Entry 8UOQ (electron microscopy, 3.80 A resolution); this record covers chains Q and P of the 30 polymer chains in the assembly.

# Chain Q
Molecule: Transcription initiation factor IIF subunit alpha
Source organism: Saccharomyces cerevisiae
UniProtKB: P41895 (T2FA_YEAST); numbering as in UniProt (aligned over 1-735)
Chain sequence (735 residues; numbered 1 to 735; the number before each row is that of its first residue):
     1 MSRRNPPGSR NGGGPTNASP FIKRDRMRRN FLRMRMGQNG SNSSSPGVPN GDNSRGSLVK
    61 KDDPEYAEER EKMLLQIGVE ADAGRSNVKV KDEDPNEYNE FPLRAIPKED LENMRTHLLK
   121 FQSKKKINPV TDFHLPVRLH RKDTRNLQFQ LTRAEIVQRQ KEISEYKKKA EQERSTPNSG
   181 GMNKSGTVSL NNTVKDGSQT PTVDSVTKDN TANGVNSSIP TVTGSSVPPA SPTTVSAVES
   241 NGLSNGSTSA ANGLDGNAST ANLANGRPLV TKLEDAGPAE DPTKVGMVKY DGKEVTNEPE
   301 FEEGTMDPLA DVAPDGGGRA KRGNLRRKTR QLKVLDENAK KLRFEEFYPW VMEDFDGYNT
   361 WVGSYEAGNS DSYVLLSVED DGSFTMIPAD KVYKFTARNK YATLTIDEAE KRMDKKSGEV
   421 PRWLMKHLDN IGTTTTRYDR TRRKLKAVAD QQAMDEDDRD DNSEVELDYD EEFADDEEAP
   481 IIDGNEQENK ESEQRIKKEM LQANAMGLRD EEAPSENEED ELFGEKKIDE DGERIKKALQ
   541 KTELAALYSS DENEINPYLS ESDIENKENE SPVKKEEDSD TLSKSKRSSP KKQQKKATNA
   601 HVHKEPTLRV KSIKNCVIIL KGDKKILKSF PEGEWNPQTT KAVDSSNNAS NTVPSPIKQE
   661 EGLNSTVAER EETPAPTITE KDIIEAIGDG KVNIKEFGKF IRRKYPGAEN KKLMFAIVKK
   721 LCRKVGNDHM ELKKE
Disordered / not traced: 1-15, 36-93, 165-324, 448-735
Curated features (UniProtKB/Swiss-Prot):
  - modified residue: Ser198 (Phosphoserine), Thr200 (Phosphothreonine), Ser515 (Phosphoserine), Ser560 (Phosphoserine), Ser562 (Phosphoserine), Ser571 (Phosphoserine), Ser655 (Phosphoserine)

# Chain P
Molecule: Transcription initiation factor IIF subunit beta
Source organism: Saccharomyces cerevisiae
UniProtKB: P41896 (T2FB_YEAST); residues 1-400 here = UniProt positions 1-400
Chain sequence (400 residues; numbered 1 to 400; the number before each row is that of its first residue):
     1 MSSGSAGAPA LSNNSTNSVA KEKSGNISGD EYLSQEEEVF DGNDIENNET KVYEESLDLD
    61 LERSNRQVWL VRLPMFLAEK WRDRNNLHGQ ELGKIRINKD GSKITLLLNE NDNDSIPHEY
   121 DLELTKKVVE NEYVFTEQNL KKYQQRKKEL EADPEKQRQA YLKKQEREEE LKKKQQQQKR
   181 RNNRKKFNHR VMTDRDGRDR YIPYVKTIPK KTAIVGTVCH ECQVMPSMND PNYHKIVEQR
   241 RNIVKLNNKE RITTLDETVG VTMSHTGMSM RSDNSNFLKV GREKAKSNIK SIRMPKKEIL
   301 DYLFKLFDEY DYWSLKGLKE RTRQPEAHLK ECLDKVATLV KKGPYAFKYT LRPEYKKLKE
   361 EERKATLGEL ADEQTGSAGD NAQGDAEADL EDEIEMEDVV
Disordered / not traced: 1-53, 143-197, 244-294, 339-400
Curated features (UniProtKB/Swiss-Prot):
  - modified residue (Phosphoserine): Ser28, Ser34, Ser56

# How chain Q and chain P interact
Residue-residue contacts (89; chain Q residue first):
  Asp94(Q) with Arg96(P), salt bridge
  Glu97(Q) with Ile97(P); Asn98(P); Lys99(P)
  Glu100(Q) with Lys94(P), salt bridge; Ile95(P)
  Pro102(Q) with Glu91(P); Gly93(P)
  Leu103(Q) with Gly89(P); Gln90(P); Glu91(P)
  Arg104(Q) with Gly89(P)
  Ala105(Q) with Leu87(P); Gly89(P)
  Ile106(Q) with Arg84(P); Leu87(P)
  Lys108(Q) with Arg84(P); His88(P)
  Leu111(Q) with Arg84(P)
  Asn113(Q) with Glu137(P); Asn139(P), hydrogen bond
  Met114(Q) with Glu137(P)
  Arg115(Q) with Thr136(P); Glu137(P), hydrogen bond (backbone-backbone)
  Thr116(Q) with Phe135(P); Thr136(P)
  His117(Q) with Val134(P); Phe135(P), hydrogen bond (backbone-backbone)
  Leu118(Q) with Glu132(P); Tyr133(P); Val134(P), hydrophobic
  Leu119(Q) with Asn131(P); Glu132(P); Tyr133(P), hydrogen bond (backbone-backbone)
  Lys120(Q) with Glu130(P), hydrogen bond (side chain-backbone); Asn131(P); Glu132(P), salt bridge
  Phe121(Q) with Asn131(P)
  Ser123(Q) with Asn131(P)
  Lys124(Q) with Glu130(P)
  Lys125(Q) with Asn131(P), hydrogen bond (backbone-side chain)
  Lys126(Q) with Glu130(P); Asn131(P)
  Ile127(Q) with Asn131(P), hydrogen bond (backbone-side chain); Tyr133(P), hydrogen bond (backbone-side chain)
  Asn128(Q) with Tyr133(P)
  Pro129(Q) with Tyr133(P)
  Val130(Q) with Leu61(P), hydrophobic
  Val137(Q) with Asp58(P); Leu59(P)
  Leu139(Q) with Pro209(P)
  His140(Q) with Thr207(P); Pro209(P)
  Arg141(Q) with Thr207(P), hydrogen bond (backbone-side chain)
  Lys142(Q) with Val205(P)
  Phe149(Q) with Arg198(P)
  Asn369(Q) with Arg72(P)
  Asp371(Q) with Arg82(P), hydrogen bond (backbone-side chain)
  Ser372(Q) with Val71(P); Arg72(P); Leu73(P), hydrogen bond (side chain-backbone)
  Tyr373(Q) with Leu70(P), hydrophobic; Val71(P); Arg72(P); Arg82(P); Glu221(P)
  Val374(Q) with Trp69(P); Leu70(P); Val71(P), hydrogen bond (backbone-backbone)
  Leu375(Q) with Val68(P), hydrophobic; Trp69(P); Val134(P), hydrophobic
  Leu376(Q) with Gln67(P); Val68(P); Trp69(P), hydrogen bond (backbone-backbone)
  Ser377(Q) with Arg66(P); Gln67(P); Val68(P); Val215(P)
  Val378(Q) with Arg63(P), hydrogen bond (backbone-side chain); Arg66(P), hydrogen bond (backbone-side chain); Gln67(P)
  Glu379(Q) with Arg63(P); Arg66(P)
  Asp380(Q) with Arg66(P)
  Met386(Q) with Leu87(P), hydrophobic
  Pro388(Q) with Arg82(P)
  Ala389(Q) with Arg82(P), hydrogen bond (backbone-side chain)
  Arg440(Q) with Arg198(P)
Interface residues without a listed pair, chain Q (53 interface residues in all): Tyr98, Pro136, Arg138, Ile156, Trp350
Interface residues without a listed pair, chain P (47 interface residues in all): Ser64, Gln138, Tyr201, Ile208, Thr212, Val218

# Overview
Chain Q and chain P form an interface of 53 and 47 residues respectively; the contacts include 16 hydrogen
bonds and 3 salt bridges. Polar pairs include Asp94(Q)-Arg96(P), Glu100(Q)-Lys94(P) and Lys120(Q)-Glu132(P).
Here chain Q is Transcription initiation factor IIF subunit alpha and chain P is Transcription initiation
factor IIF subunit beta, both from Saccharomyces cerevisiae. Entry 8UOQ (Composite map of PIC_delta_TFIIK
form2) was determined by electron microscopy (same publication as 8UOT).
